8UB7 - chains C and I of the 9 polymer chains in the assembly; structure by electron microscopy, 3.20 A resolution.

== Chain C ==
Name: Avd
Source organism: Bordetella phage BPP-1
Reference sequence: chimeric construct of Q775D7, Q9FA38: residues 1-124 from Q775D7 (Q775D7_BPBPP) positions 1-124 (same numbers); residues 125-290 from Q9FA38 positions 5-170 (UniProt number = residue number - 120)
Chain sequence (290 residues; row label = number of the first residue in the row):
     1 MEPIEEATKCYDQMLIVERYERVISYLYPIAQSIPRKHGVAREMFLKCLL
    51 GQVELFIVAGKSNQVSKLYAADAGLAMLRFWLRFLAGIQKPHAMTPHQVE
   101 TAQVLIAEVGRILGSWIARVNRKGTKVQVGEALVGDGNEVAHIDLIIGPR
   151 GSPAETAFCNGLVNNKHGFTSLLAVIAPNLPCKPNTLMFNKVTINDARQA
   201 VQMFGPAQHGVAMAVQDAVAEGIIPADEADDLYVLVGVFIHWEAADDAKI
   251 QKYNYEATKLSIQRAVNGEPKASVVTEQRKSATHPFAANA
Not modelled in the structure: 1-10, 122-290

== Chain I ==
Molecule: Diversity-generating retroelement (DGR) RNA Sp
Sequence (140 nucleotides; numbered 1 to 140; the number before each row is that of its first residue):
     1 CAUGGCUCUGCCAACGCUACGGCUUGGCGGGCUGGCCUUUCCUCAAUAGG
    51 UGGUCAGCCGGUUCUGUCCUGCUUCGGCGAACACGUUACACGGUUCGGCA
   101 AAACGUCGAUUACUGAAAAUGGAAAGGCGGGGCCGACUUC
Not modelled in the structure: 1-2, 34-46, 57-58, 140

== Chain C / chain I interface ==
Residue-residue contacts (7):
  Arg36(C) with U3(I), salt bridge to the phosphate; G4(I), salt bridge to the phosphate; G5(I), base contact; U33(I), hydrogen bond to the base
  Lys37(C) with U3(I), hydrogen bond to the base
  Gly39(C) with U3(I), base contact
  Val40(C) with U3(I), hydrogen bond to the base

== Overview ==
The chain C/chain I interface involves 4 residues from each chain; the contacts include 3 hydrogen bonds and 2
salt bridges. Among the polar pairs are Arg36(C)-U33(I), Lys37(C)-U3(I) and Val40(C)-U3(I).
Chain C is Avd (Bordetella phage BPP-1) and chain I is Diversity-generating retroelement (DGR) RNA Sp; the
structure, Diversity-generating retroelement (DGR) ribonucleoprotein reverse transcriptase - Active state
(N-occupied), was determined by electron microscopy (same publication as 8UB8, 8UB9, 8UBA, 8UBB, 8UBC, 8UBD,
8UBE and 8UBF).
